Entry 4DUZ (X-ray diffraction, 3.65 A resolution); this record covers chains A and H of the 21 polymer chains in the assembly.

# Chain A
Molecule: 16S rRNA
Source organism: Thermus thermophilus
Sequence (1522 nucleotides; each row starts with the number of its first residue; note: 42 numbers in that range are skipped by the numbering (no residue carries them; nothing is unmodelled there); a row labelled like 190A-190L holds insertion residues (190A, then the next letters in order); numbering starts at 0):
     0 UUUGUUGGAG AGUCUGAUCC UGGCUCAGGG UGAACGCUGG CGGCGUGCCU AAGACAUGCA
    60 AGUCGUGCGG G
    73 CCGCGGGGUU UU
    88 ACUCCG
    95 UGGUC
   101 AGCGGCGGAC GGGUGAGUAA CGCGUGGGU
  129A G
   130 ACCUACCCGG AAGAGGGGGA CAACCCGGGG AAACUCGGGC UAAUCCCCCA UGUGGACCCG
   190 C
190A-190L CCCUUGGGGUGU
   191 GUCCAAAGGG CUUU
   216 GCCCGCUUCC GGAUGGGCCC GCGUCCCAUC AGCUAGUUGG UGGGGUAAUG GCCCACCAAG
   276 GCGACGACGG GUAGCCGGUC UGAGAGGAUG GCCGGCCACA GGGGCACUGA GACACGGGCC
   336 CCACUCCUAC GGGAGGCAGC AGUUAGGAAU CUUCCGCAAU GGGCGCAAGC CUGACGGAGC
   396 GACGCCGCUU GGAGGAAGAA GCCCUUCGGG GUGUAAACUC CUGAA
   442 CCCGGGACGA AACCCCCGAC GA
   474 GGGGACUGAC GGUACCGGG
   494 GUAAUAGCGC CGGCCAACUC CGUGCCAGCA GCCGCGGUAA UACGGAGGGC GCGAGCGUUA
   554 CCCGGAUUCA CUGGGCGUAA AGGGCGUGUA GGCGGCCUGG GGCGUCCCAU GUGAAAGACC
   614 ACGGCUCAAC CGUGGGGGAG CGUGGGAUAC GCUCAGGCUA GACGGUGGGA GAGGGUGGUG
   674 GAAUUCCCGG AGUAGCGGUG AAAUGCGCAG AUACCGGGAG GAACGCCGAU GGCGAAGGCA
   734 GCCACCUGGU CCACCCGUGA CGCUGAGGCG CGAAAGCGUG GGGAGCAAAC CGGAUUAGAU
   794 ACCCGGGUAG UCCACGCCCU AAACGAUGCG CGCUAGGUCU CUGGGUCU
   848 CCUGGGGGCC GAAGCUAACG CGUUAAGCGC GCCGCCUGGG GAGUACGGCC GCAAGGCUGA
   908 AACUCAAAGG AAUUGACGGG GGCCCGCACA AGCGGUGGAG CAUGUGGUUU AAUUCGAAGX
   968 AACGCGAAGA ACCUUACCAG GCCUUGACAU GCUAGG
 1003A G
  1004 AACCCGGGUG AAAGCCUGGG GUGCCCC
1030A-1030D GCGA
  1031 GGGGAGCCCU AGCACAGGUG CUGCAUGGCC GUCGUCAGCU CGUGCCGUGA GGUGUUGGGU
  1091 UAAGUCCCGC AACGAGCGCA ACCCCCGCCG UUAGUUGCCA GCGGUUCGGC CGGGCACUCU
  1151 AACGGGACUG CCCGCGAAA
  1171 GCGGGAGGAA GGAGGGGACG ACGUCUGGUC AGCAUGGCCC UUACGGCCUG GGCGACACAC
  1231 GUGCUACAAU GCCCACUACA AAGCGAUGCC ACCCGGCAAC GGGGAGCUAA UCGCAAAAAG
  1291 GUGGGCCCAG UUCGGAUUGG GGUCUGCAAC CCGACCCCAU GAAGCCGGAA UCGCUAGUAA
  1351 UCGCGGAUCA G
 1361A C
  1362 CAUGCCGCGG UGAAUACGUU CCCGGGCCUU GUACACACXG CCXGUXACGC CAUGGGAGCG
  1422 GGCUCUACCC GAAGUCGCCG GG
  1446 AGCCUACGGG
  1459 CAGGCGCCGA GGGUAGGGCC CGUGACUGGG GCGAAGUCGU AACAAGGUAG CUGUACCGGA
  1519 AGGUGCGGCU GGAUCCACUC CUUUCU
Not modelled in the structure: 0-4, 1534-1538
Differences from the reference sequence: engineered mutation C13 (U659 in M26923.1); conflict C1534 (A2157 in M26923.1), A1535 (C2158 in M26923.1)
Modified residues: PSU (pseudouridine-5'-monophosphate) at position 516, 7MG (7N-methyl-8-hydroguanosine-5'-monophosphate) at position 527, M2G (N2-dimethylguanosine-5'-monophosphate) at position 966, 5MC (5-methylcytidine-5'-monophosphate) at position 967, 2MG (2N-methylguanosine-5'-monophosphate) at position 1207, 5MC (5-methylcytidine-5'-monophosphate) at position 1400, 4OC (4n,o2'-methylcytidine-5'-monophosphate) at position 1402, 5MC (5-methylcytidine-5'-monophosphate) at position 1404, 5MC (5-methylcytidine-5'-monophosphate) at position 1407, UR3 (3-methyluridine-5'-monophoshate) at position 1498, MA6 (6N-dimethyladenosine-5'-monophoshate) at position 1518, MA6 (6N-dimethyladenosine-5'-monophoshate) at position 1519, PSU (pseudouridine-5'-monophosphate) at position 1540, PSU (pseudouridine-5'-monophosphate) at position 1541
Bound ions: Mg2+ site 1 near U5 (its only coordinating residue here); Mg2+ site 2 near G6 (its only coordinating residue here); Mg2+ site 3 near U14 (its only coordinating residue here); Mg2+ site 4 near G21 (its only coordinating residue here); Mg2+ site 5 near G22 (its only coordinating residue here); Mg2+ site 6 near C48 (its only coordinating residue here); Mg2+ site 7: C48, U49, G115; Mg2+ site 8 near A53 (its only coordinating residue here); Mg2+ site 9: A59, U387; Mg2+ site 10: G107, G324; Mg2+ site 11 near A109 (its only coordinating residue here); Mg2+ site 12 near G112 (its only coordinating residue here); 103 more Mg2+ sites not listed
Ligand contacts: streptomycin (SRY): U12, U14, C526, 7MG_527, C912, A913, A914, A915, C1490, G1491

# Chain H
Molecule: ribosomal protein S8
Source organism: Thermus thermophilus
Reference sequence: Q5SHQ2 (RS8_THET8); numbering as in UniProt (aligned over 1-138)
Sequence (138 residues; row label = number of the first residue in the row):
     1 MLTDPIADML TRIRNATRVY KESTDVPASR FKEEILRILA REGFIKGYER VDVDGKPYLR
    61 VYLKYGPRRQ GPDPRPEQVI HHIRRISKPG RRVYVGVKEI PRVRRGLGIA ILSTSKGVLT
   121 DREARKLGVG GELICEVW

# Interface between chain A and chain H
Pairs across the interface - 71 pairs, chain A then chain H:
  C564(A) / Arg-91(H)  hydrogen bond to the sugar
  C586(A) / Pro-89(H)  phosphate contact
  C586(A) / Gly-90(H)  sugar contact
  G587(A) / Met-1(H)  base contact
  G587(A) / Thr-3(H)  sugar contact
  G587(A) / Pro-89(H)  phosphate contact
  G587(A) / Arg-92(H)  salt bridge to the phosphate
  G588(A) / Pro-5(H)  sugar contact
  C589(A) / Pro-5(H)  phosphate contact
  C589(A) / Ala-28(H)  sugar contact
  C589(A) / Ser-29(H)  phosphate contact
  C590(A) / Ser-29(H)  phosphate contact
  C590(A) / Arg-30(H)  hydrogen bond to the phosphate
  U591(A) / Arg-30(H)  salt bridge to the phosphate
  G597(A) / Tyr-94(H)  base contact
  U598(A) / Tyr-94(H)  phosphate contact
  C599(A) / Val-95(H)  sugar contact
  C599(A) / Gly-96(H)  phosphate contact
  C599(A) / Val-97(H)  phosphate contact
  C599(A) / Val-129(H)  sugar contact
  C599(A) / Gly-130(H)  hydrogen bond to the sugar
  C599(A) / Gly-131(H)  sugar contact
  C600(A) / Gly-96(H)  phosphate contact
  C600(A) / Val-97(H)  hydrogen bond to the phosphate
  C600(A) / Gly-128(H)  sugar contact
  A640(A) / Ser-115(H)  hydrogen bond to the sugar
  U641(A) / Ser-115(H)  sugar contact
  A642(A) / Phe-31(H)  sugar contact
  A642(A) / Ser-113(H)  hydrogen bond to the base
  A642(A) / Thr-114(H)  hydrogen bond to the base
  A642(A) / Ser-115(H)  base contact
  A642(A) / Gly-117(H)  sugar contact
  A642(A) / Val-118(H)  sugar contact
  C643(A) / Ser-113(H)  hydrogen bond to the sugar
  C643(A) / Glu-132(H)  hydrogen bond to the sugar
  G644(A) / Arg-92(H)  sugar contact
  G644(A) / Tyr-94(H)  sugar contact
  U652(A) / Lys-56(H)  phosphate contact
  A653(A) / Lys-56(H)  salt bridge to the phosphate
  G654(A) / Met-1(H)  sugar contact
  A753(A) / Met-1(H)  base contact
  C824(A) / Met-1(H)  hydrogen bond to the sugar
  G825(A) / Asp-8(H)  hydrogen bond to the sugar
  G825(A) / Thr-11(H)  base contact
  G825(A) / Arg-12(H)  hydrogen bond to the sugar
  C826(A) / Arg-12(H)  salt bridge to the phosphate
  C826(A) / Asn-15(H)  hydrogen bond to the base
  U827(A) / Asn-15(H)  sugar contact
  U827(A) / Val-19(H)  sugar contact
  A828(A) / Val-19(H)  phosphate contact
  A828(A) / Lys-21(H)  salt bridge to the phosphate
  A859(A) / Val-19(H)  base contact
  A860(A) / Arg-18(H)  sugar contact
  A860(A) / Arg-75(H)  hydrogen bond to the phosphate
  G861(A) / Arg-75(H)  salt bridge to the phosphate
  G874(A) / Asn-15(H)  base contact
  C875(A) / Thr-11(H)  base contact
  C875(A) / Arg-14(H)  hydrogen bond to the sugar
  C875(A) / Asn-15(H)  hydrogen bond to the base
  G876(A) / Ala-7(H)  sugar contact
  G876(A) / Thr-11(H)  hydrogen bond to the sugar
  G876(A) / Arg-14(H)  phosphate contact
  C877(A) / Thr-3(H)  base contact
  C877(A) / Asp-4(H)  hydrogen bond to the sugar
  C877(A) / Ala-7(H)  sugar contact
  C877(A) / Lys-88(H)  salt bridge to the phosphate
  C877(A) / Pro-89(H)  phosphate contact
  G878(A) / Thr-3(H)  sugar contact
  G878(A) / Lys-88(H)  phosphate contact
  G878(A) / Pro-89(H)  phosphate contact
  C879(A) / Gly-90(H)  phosphate contact
Interface residues without a listed pair, chain A (36 interface residues in all): G631, G755
Interface residues without a listed pair, chain H (41 interface residues in all): Leu-2, Lys-32, Lys-98

# In short
The interface between chain A and chain H involves 36 residues on one side and 41 on the other; the contacts
include 18 hydrogen bonds and 7 salt bridges. Polar contacts include A642(A)/Ser-113(H), A642(A)/Thr-114(H)
and C826(A)/Asn-15(H). Ligands of chain A: streptomycin.
Chain A is 16S rRNA and chain H is ribosomal protein S8, both from Thermus thermophilus; the structure,
Crystal structure of the Thermus thermophilus 30S ribosomal subunit with a 16S rRNA mutation, U13C, bound ...,
was determined by X-ray diffraction.
